6PYS - chain A; structure by X-ray diffraction, 2.19 A resolution.

# Chain A
Molecule: Phosphatidylinositol 4,5-bisphosphate 3-kinase catalytic subunit alpha isoform
Organism: Homo sapiens
Notes: EC 2.7.1.153, 2.7.11.1
Reference sequence: P42336 (PK3CA_HUMAN); numbering as in UniProt (aligned over 107-1051)
Chain sequence (945 residues; numbered 107 to 1051; the number before each row is that of its first residue):
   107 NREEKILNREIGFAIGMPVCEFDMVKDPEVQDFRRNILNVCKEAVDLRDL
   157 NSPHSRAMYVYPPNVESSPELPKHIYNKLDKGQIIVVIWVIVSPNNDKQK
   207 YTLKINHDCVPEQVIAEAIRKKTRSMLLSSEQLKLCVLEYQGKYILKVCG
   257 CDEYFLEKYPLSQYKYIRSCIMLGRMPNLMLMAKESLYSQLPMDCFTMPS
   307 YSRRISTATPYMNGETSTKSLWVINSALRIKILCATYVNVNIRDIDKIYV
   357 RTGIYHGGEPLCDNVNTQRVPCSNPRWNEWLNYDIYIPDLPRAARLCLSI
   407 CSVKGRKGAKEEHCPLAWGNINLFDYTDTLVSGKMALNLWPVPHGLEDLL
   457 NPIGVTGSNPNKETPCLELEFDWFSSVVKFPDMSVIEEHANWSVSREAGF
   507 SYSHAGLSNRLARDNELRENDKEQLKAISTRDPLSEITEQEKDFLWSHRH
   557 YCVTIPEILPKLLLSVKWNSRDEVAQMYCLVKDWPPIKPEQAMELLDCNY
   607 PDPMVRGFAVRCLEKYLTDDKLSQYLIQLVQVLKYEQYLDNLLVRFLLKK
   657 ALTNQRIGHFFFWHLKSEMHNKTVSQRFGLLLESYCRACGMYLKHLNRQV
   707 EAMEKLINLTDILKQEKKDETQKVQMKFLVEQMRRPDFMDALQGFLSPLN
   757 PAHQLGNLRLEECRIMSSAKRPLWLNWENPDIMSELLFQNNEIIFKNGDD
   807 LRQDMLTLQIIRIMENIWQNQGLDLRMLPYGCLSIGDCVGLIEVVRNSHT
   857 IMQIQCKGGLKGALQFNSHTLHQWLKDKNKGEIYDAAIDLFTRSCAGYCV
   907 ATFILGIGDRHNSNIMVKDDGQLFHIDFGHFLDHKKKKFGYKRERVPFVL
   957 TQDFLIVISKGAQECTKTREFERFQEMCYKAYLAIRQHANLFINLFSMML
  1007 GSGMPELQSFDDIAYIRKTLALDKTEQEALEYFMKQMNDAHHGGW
Not modelled in the structure: 200-202, 233-245, 310-321, 348-350, 410-416, 864-872, 941-948
Small-molecule neighbours: 2-10 (P5J; (3S)-3-benzyl-3-methyl-5-[5-(2-methylpyrimidin-5-yl)pyrazolo[1,5-a]pyrimidin-3-yl]-1,3-dihydro-2H-indol-2-one): Met772, Ser774, Pro778, Trp780, Ile800, Lys802, Tyr836, Ile848, Glu849, Val850, Val851, Ser854, Thr856, Gln859, Met922, Ile932, Asp933
Swiss-Prot annotation at these positions:
  - region: Ile771 to Arg777 (G-loop), Gly912 to Asn920 (Catalytic loop), His931 to Thr957 (Activation loop)
  - site: Lys776 (Implicated in the recognition of ATP as well as PIP2. Also crucial for autophosphorylation of the p85alpha subunit)
  - natural variant: Ile112 (I112N: In MCAP), Arg115 (R115P: In CLAPO and MADAC; uncertain significance), Gly118 (G118D: In CWS5), Glu135 (E135K: In CWS5), Glu218 (E218K: In CWS5), Tyr343 (Y343C: Found in a cancer sample; uncertain significance), Val356 (V356I: In CWS5), Gly364 (G364R: In MCAP), Glu365 (E365K: In MCAP), Cys378 (C378Y: In MCAP), Arg382 (R382K: In CWS5), Cys420 (C420R: In CLOVE, CRC and CLAPO; uncertain significance), 15 further natural variant entries in UniProt

# In short
Bound to chain A: 2-10.
Chain A is Phosphatidylinositol 4,5-bisphosphate 3-kinase catalytic subunit alpha isoform (Homo sapiens); the
structure, Human PI3Kalpha in complex with Compound 2-10
((3S)-3-benzyl-3-methyl-5-[5-(2-methylpyrimidin-5-yl)pyrazolo[1,5-a]pyrimidin-3-yl]-1,3-dihydro-2H-indol-2-one),
was determined by X-ray diffraction (same publication as 6PYR and 6PYU).
